PDB entry 8EE2 | X-ray diffraction, 2.40 A resolution | chains B and D of the 4 polymer chains in the assembly

# Chain B
Molecule: CFTR inhibitory factor
Source organism: Pseudomonas aeruginosa PA14
UniProtKB: A0A0M3KL26 (A0A0M3KL26_PSEAB); residues 25-325 here correspond to UniProt positions 1-301 (UniProt number = residue number - 24)
Sequence (301 residues; numbered 25 to 325; the number before each row is that of its first residue):
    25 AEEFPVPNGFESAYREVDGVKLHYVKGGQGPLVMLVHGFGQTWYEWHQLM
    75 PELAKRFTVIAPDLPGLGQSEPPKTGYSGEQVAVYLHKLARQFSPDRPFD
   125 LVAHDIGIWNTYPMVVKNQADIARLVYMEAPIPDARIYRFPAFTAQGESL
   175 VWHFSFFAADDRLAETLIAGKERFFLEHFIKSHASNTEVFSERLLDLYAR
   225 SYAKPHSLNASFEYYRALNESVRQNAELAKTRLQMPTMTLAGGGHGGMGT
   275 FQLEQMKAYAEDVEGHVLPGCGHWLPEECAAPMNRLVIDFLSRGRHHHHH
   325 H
Unresolved in the structure: 318-325
Disulfides: Cys295-Cys303

# Chain D
Molecule: Nanobody VHH219
Source organism: Vicugna pacos
Notes: antibody fragment or engineered binder
Sequence (127 residues; each row starts with the number of its first residue):
     1 MAEVQLVESGGGLVQPGGSLRLSCTTSTSLFSITTMGWYRQAPGKQRELV
    51 ASIKRGGGTNYADSMKGRFTISRDNARNTVFLEMNNLTTEDTAVYYCNAA
   101 ILAYTGEVTNYWGQGTQVTVSSGQAGQ
Unresolved in the structure: 1, 122-127

# Interface between chain B and chain D
Pairs across the interface (45; chain B residue first):
  Phe164(B) with Thr105(D)
  Pro165(B) with Thr105(D); Gly106(D)
  Thr168(B) with Leu102(D)
  Gln170(B) with Thr34(D); Thr35(D), hydrogen bond; Lys54(D), hydrogen bond (backbone-side chain); Ala100(D); Val108(D)
  Glu172(B) with Leu102(D)
  Leu174(B) with Leu102(D), hydrophobic; Ala103(D); Tyr104(D)
  Val175(B) with Tyr104(D)
  His177(B) with Tyr104(D)
  Phe178(B) with Tyr104(D)
  Lys205(B) with Arg55(D), hydrogen bond (backbone-side chain)
  Ser206(B) with Arg55(D)
  His207(B) with Tyr104(D)
  Ala208(B) with Arg55(D), hydrogen bond (backbone-side chain)
  Ser209(B) with Phe31(D); Ser32(D); Arg55(D)
  Gly267(B) with Glu3(D); Ile101(D)
  Gly268(B) with Ser32(D); Ile101(D)
  His269(B) with Ser32(D), hydrogen bond (backbone-backbone); Thr34(D), hydrogen bond; Arg55(D); Ile101(D); Leu102(D)
  Gly270(B) with Leu102(D), hydrogen bond (backbone-backbone); Tyr104(D)
  Gly271(B) with Ala103(D); Tyr104(D), hydrogen bond (backbone-backbone)
  Met272(B) with Tyr104(D), hydrophobic; Thr105(D)
  Phe275(B) with Thr105(D); Glu107(D)
  Val291(B) with Glu3(D)
  Leu292(B) with Glu3(D)
  Pro293(B) with Glu3(D)
  Gly294(B) with Ser32(D)
  His297(B) with Tyr104(D)
Interface residues without a listed pair, chain B (29 interface residues in all): Asp129, Ser173, Thr211
Interface residues without a listed pair, chain D (18 interface residues in all): Thr28, Ile33

# Overview
The interface between chain B and chain D involves 29 residues on one side and 18 on the other, with 8
hydrogen bonds. Polar pairs include Gln170(B)-Thr35(D), Gln170(B)-Lys54(D) and Lys205(B)-Arg55(D).
Chain B is CFTR inhibitory factor (Pseudomonas aeruginosa PA14) and chain D is Nanobody VHH219 (Vicugna
pacos); the structure, Crystal Structure of Nanobody VHH219 Bound to Its Antigen PA14 Cif, was determined by
X-ray diffraction.
